4DKV - chain A; structure by X-ray diffraction, 2.18 A resolution.

Chain A:
Name: HIV-1 gp120 core
Organism: Human immunodeficiency virus 1
Notes: fragment: Chimera residues 44-492
UniProt: Q0ED31 (Q0ED31_9HIV1); the construct has insertions or renumbered stretches relative to UniProt, so the offset changes along the chain: 44-123 = UniProt 43-122; 199-301 = UniProt 201-303; 324-355 = UniProt 325-356; 357-396 = UniProt 357-396; 1 more segments
Amino-acid sequence (353 residues; numbered 44 to 492; 96 numbers in that range are skipped by the numbering (no residue carries them; nothing is unmodelled there); the number before each row is that of its first residue):
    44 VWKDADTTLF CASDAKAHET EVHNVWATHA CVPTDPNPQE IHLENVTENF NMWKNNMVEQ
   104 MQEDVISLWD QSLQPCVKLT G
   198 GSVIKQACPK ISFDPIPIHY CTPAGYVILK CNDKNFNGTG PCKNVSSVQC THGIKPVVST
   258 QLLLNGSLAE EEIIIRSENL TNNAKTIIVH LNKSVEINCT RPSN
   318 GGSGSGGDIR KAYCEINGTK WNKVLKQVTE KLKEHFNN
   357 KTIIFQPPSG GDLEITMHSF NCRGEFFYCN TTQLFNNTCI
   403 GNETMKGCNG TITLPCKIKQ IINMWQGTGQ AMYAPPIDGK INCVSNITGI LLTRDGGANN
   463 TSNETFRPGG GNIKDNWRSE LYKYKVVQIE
Not modelled in the structure: 318-323, 403-410
Construct notes: linker (124, 198, 318-323); engineered mutation S375 (His in Q0ED31)
Disulfide bonds: C54-C74, C119-C205, C218-C247, C228-C239, C296-C331, C378-C445, C385-C418
Glycans and other covalent adducts: N-acetylglucosamine (NAG) linked to N234, N241, N262, N276, N289, N295, N334, N355, N386, N392, N448
Residues lining bound ligands: 0KW (N-(4-chlorophenyl)-N'-{(S)-[5-(2-hydroxyethyl)-4-methyl-1,3-thiazol-2-yl][(2S)-piperidin-2-yl]methyl}ethanediamide): V255, S256, T257, D368, E370, I371, S375, F376, N377, F382, I424, N425, M426, W427, Q428, G429, G472, G473, I475
Reported in the primary citation:
  - binding site for 0KW: D368, I371, M426 to G429, G472 to N474
  - mutagenesis - S375Y (8-fold): decreased growth in response to NBD-556
  - mutagenesis - S375H (14-fold), S375Y (20-fold): decreased growth in response to NBD-11008
  - mutagenesis - S375Y: decreased growth in response to BMS-378806

In short:
Bound to chain A: compound 0KW. N-acetylglucosamine is covalently linked to N234, N241, N262, N276, N289 and
N295 and 5 more. From the paper: a binding site for 0KW at D368, I371 and M426 among others; S375H and S375Y
reduce growth in response to NBD-11008.
Chain A is HIV-1 gp120 core (Human immunodeficiency virus 1); the structure, Crystal structure of clade A/E
93TH057 HIV-1 gp120 core in complex with NBD-10007, was determined by X-ray diffraction (same publication as
4DKU).
